Entry 6LY8 (electron microscopy, 3.50 A resolution); this record covers chains C and G of the 8 polymer chains in the assembly.

# Chain C
Protein: V-type ATP synthase alpha chain
Source organism: Thermus thermophilus HB8
Notes: EC 7.1.2.2
Reference sequence: Q56403 (VATA_THET8); residues 1-578 here = UniProt positions 1-578
Sequence (578 residues; row label = number of the first residue in the row):
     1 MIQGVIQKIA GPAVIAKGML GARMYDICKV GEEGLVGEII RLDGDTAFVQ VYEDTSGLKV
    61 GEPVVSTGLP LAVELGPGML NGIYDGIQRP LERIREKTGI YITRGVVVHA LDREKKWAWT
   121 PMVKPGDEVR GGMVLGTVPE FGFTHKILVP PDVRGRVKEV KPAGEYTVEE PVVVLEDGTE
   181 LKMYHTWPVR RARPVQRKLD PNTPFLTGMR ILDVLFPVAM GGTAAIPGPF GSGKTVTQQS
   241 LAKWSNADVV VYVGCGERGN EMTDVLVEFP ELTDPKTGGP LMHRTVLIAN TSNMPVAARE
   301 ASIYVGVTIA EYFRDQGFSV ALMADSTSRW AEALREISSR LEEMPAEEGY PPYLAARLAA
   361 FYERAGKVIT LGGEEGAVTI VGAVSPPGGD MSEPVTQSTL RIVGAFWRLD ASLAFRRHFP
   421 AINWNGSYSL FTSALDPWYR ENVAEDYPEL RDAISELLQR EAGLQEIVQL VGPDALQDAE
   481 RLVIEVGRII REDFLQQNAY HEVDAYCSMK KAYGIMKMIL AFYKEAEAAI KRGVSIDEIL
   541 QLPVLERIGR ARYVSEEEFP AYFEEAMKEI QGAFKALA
Unresolved in the structure: 578

# Chain G
Protein: V-type ATP synthase subunit D
Source organism: Thermus thermophilus HB8
Reference sequence: O87880 (VATD_THET8); residues 1-223 here = UniProt positions 1-223
Sequence (223 residues; each row starts with the number of its first residue):
     1 MSQVSPTRMN LLQRRGQLRL AQKGVDLLKK KRDALVAEFF GLVREAMEAR KALDQAAKEA
    61 YAALLLAQAF DGPEVVAGAA LGVPPLEGVE AEVENVWGSK VPRLKATFPD GALLSPVGTP
   121 AYTLEASRAF RRYAEALIRV ANTETRLKKI GEEIKKTTRR VNALEQVVIP GIRAQIRFIQ
   181 QVLEQRERED TFRLKRIKGK IEAREAEEEG GRPNPQVEIG AGL
Unresolved in the structure: 1, 212-223

# Chain C / chain G interface
Residue-residue contacts (4):
  Met344(C) with Arg196(G)
  Pro345(C) with Arg193(G)
  Ala346(C) with Arg193(G)
  Glu348(C) with Glu189(G)
Interface residues without a listed pair, chain C (6 interface residues in all): Glu342, Asp390
Interface residues without a listed pair, chain G (5 interface residues in all): Phe178, Gln185

# Overview
6 residues of chain C and 5 residues of chain G are in contact.
Chain C is V-type ATP synthase alpha chain and chain G is V-type ATP synthase subunit D, both from Thermus
thermophilus HB8; the structure, V/A-ATPase from Thermus thermophilus, the soluble domain, including V1, d,
two EG stalks, and N-terminal domain ..., was determined by electron microscopy, deposited together with 6LY9.
